PDB entry 5HQN | X-ray diffraction, 2.60 A resolution | chain A

# Chain A
Protein: Sphingomyelin phosphodiesterase
Source organism: Mus musculus
Notes: EC 3.1.4.12; fragment: catalytic domain
UniProt: Q04519 (ASM_MOUSE); residues 165-627 here = UniProt positions 165-627
Sequence (473 residues; numbered 155 to 627; the number before each row is that of its first residue):
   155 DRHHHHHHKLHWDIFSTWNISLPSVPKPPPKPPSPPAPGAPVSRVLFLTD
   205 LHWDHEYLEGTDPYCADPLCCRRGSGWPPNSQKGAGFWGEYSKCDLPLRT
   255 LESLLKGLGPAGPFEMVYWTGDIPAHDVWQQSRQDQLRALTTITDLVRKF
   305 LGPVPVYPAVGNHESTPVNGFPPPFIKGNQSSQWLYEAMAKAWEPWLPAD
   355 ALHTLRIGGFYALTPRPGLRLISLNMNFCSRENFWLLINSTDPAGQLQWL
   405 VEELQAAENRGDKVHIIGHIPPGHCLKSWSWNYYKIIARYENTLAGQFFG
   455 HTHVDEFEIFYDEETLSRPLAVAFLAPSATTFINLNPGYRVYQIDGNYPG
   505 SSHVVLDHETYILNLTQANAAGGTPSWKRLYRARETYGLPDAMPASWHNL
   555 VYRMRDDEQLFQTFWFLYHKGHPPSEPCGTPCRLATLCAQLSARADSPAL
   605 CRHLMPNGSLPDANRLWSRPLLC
Unresolved in the structure: 155-166, 609-627
Disulfides: C219-C224, C225-C248, C383-C429, C582-C586, C592-C605
Covalent attachments: N-acetylglucosamine (NAG) linked to N333, N518; glycan linked to N393
Differences from the reference sequence: expression tag (155-164)
Bound ions: Zn2+ site 1: D204, H206, D276, H457 (together with phosphate ion); Zn2+ site 2: D276, N316, H423, H455 (together with phosphate ion)
Curated features (UniProtKB/Swiss-Prot):
  - binding site (Zn(2+)): D204, H206, D276, N316, H423, H455, H457
  - site: D249, L250 (Cleavage)
  - modified residue: S506 (Phosphoserine)
  - glycosylation (N-linked (GlcNAc...) asparagine): N173, N333, N393, N518, N611
Reported in the primary citation:
  - binding site for phosphate ion: H280, H317
  - catalytic residues: H280, H317
  - catalytic residues: D249 (proposed by the authors, not directly observed)
  - mutagenesis - H280A: abolished catalytic activity on bNPP
  - mutagenesis - H317A: decreased catalytic activity on bNPP
  - mutagenesis - H280A, H317A: abolished catalytic activity on liposomes

# In short
N-acetylglucosamine is covalently linked to N333 and N518. The Zn2+ site 1 is built by D204, H206, D276 and
H457. The Zn2+ site 2 is built by D276, N316, H423 and H455. From UniProt: 7 Zn2+-binding residues. The paper
reports catalytic residues H280, H317 and D249; H280A and H317A abolish catalytic activity on liposomes.
Chain A is Sphingomyelin phosphodiesterase (Mus musculus); the structure, Catalytic domain of murine Acid
Sphingomyelinase (ASMase, ASM, SMPD1), was determined by X-ray diffraction together with 5FI9, 5FIB and 5FIC
from the same study.
